3WAP - chain A; structure by X-ray diffraction, 3.10 A resolution.

# Chain A
Protein: Autophagy-related protein 13, Microtubule-associated proteins 1A/1B light chain 3C
Organism: Homo sapiens
UniProtKB: chimeric construct of O75143, Q9BXW4: residues 3-14 from O75143 (ATG13_HUMAN) positions 436-447 (UniProt number = residue number + 433); residues 17-134 from Q9BXW4 positions 8-125 (UniProt number = residue number - 9)
Sequence (134 residues; row label = number of the first residue in the row):
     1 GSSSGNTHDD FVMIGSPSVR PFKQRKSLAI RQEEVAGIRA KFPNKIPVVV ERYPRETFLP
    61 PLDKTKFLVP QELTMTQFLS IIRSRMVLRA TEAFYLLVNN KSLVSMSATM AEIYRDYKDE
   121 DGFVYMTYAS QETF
Not modelled in the structure: 1-10
Construct notes: expression tag (1-2); linker (15-16)
UniProt features mapped onto this chain:
  - motif: Phe11 to Ile14 (LIR)
  - modified residue (Phosphoserine): Ser102, Ser105

# Overview
Chain A is Autophagy-related protein 13, Microtubule-associated proteins 1A/1B light chain 3C (Homo sapiens);
the structure, Crystal structure of Atg13 LIR-fused human LC3C_8-125, was determined by X-ray diffraction,
deposited together with 3WAM.
